PDB entry 2PYE | X-ray diffraction, 2.30 A resolution | chains C and E of the 5 polymer chains in the assembly

# Chain C
Name: Cancer/testis antigen 1B
Reference sequence: P78358 (CTG1B_HUMAN); residues 1-9 here correspond to UniProt positions 157-165 (UniProt number = residue number + 156)
Sequence (9 residues; each row starts with the number of its first residue):
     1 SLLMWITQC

# Chain E
Name: T-Cell Receptor, Beta Chain
From: Homo sapiens
Reference sequence: Q6NS87 (Q6NS87_HUMAN); residues 101-241 here correspond to UniProt positions 126-266 (UniProt number = residue number + 25)
Sequence (242 residues; each row starts with the number of its first residue; numbering starts at 0):
     0 MGVTQTPKFQVLKTGQSMTLQCAQDMNHEYMSWYRQDPGMGLRLIHYSVG
    50 AGTTDQGEVPNGYNVSRSTIEDFPLRLLSAAPSQTSVYFCASSYLGNTGE
   100 LFFGEGSRLTVLEDLKNVFPPEVAVFEPSEAEISHTQKATLVCLATGFYP
   150 DHVELSWWVNGKEVHSGVCTDPQPLKEQPALNDSRYALSSRLRVSATFWQ
   200 DPRNHFRCQVQFYGLSENDEWTQDRAKPVTQIVSAEAWGRAD
Disulfides: Cys21-Cys89, Cys142-Cys207

# Interface between chain C and chain E
Contacting residue pairs (10; chain C residue first):
  Trp5(C) - Tyr93(E)
  Trp5(C) - Leu94(E)
  Trp5(C) - Gly95(E)
  Ile6(C) - Leu94(E)  hydrogen bond (backbone-backbone)
  Ile6(C) - Gly95(E)
  Thr7(C) - Gly95(E)
  Thr7(C) - Asn96(E)  hydrogen bond (side chain-backbone)
  Gln8(C) - Asn26(E)  hydrogen bond (side chain-backbone)
  Gln8(C) - Glu28(E)  hydrogen bond
  Gln8(C) - Tyr93(E)
Interface residues without a listed pair, chain E (7 interface residues in all): Gly98

# Summary
4 residues of chain C face 7 of chain E across their interface, with 4 hydrogen bonds. Polar contacts include
Thr7(C)-Asn96(E), Gln8(C)-Asn26(E) and Gln8(C)-Glu28(E).
Here chain C is Cancer/testis antigen 1B and chain E is T-Cell Receptor, Beta Chain (Homo sapiens). Entry 2PYE
(Crystal Structures of High Affinity Human T-Cell Receptors Bound to pMHC RevealNative Diagonal Binding
Geometry TCR ...) was determined by X-ray diffraction together with 2P5E, 2P5W and 2PYF from the same study.
